6XAG - chains A and B of the 4 polymer chains in the assembly; structure by X-ray diffraction, 3.30 A resolution.

Chain A (and B):
Name: 14-3-3 protein zeta/delta
Organism: Homo sapiens
Notes: chain B of this document is another copy of the same molecule, construct and numbering; everything in this record applies to it too
Reference sequence: P63104 (1433Z_HUMAN); numbering as in UniProt (aligned over 1-230)
Chain sequence (232 residues; numbered -1 to 230; the number before each row is that of its first residue; numbers below 1 keep their minus sign (Gly-1 is residue -1)):
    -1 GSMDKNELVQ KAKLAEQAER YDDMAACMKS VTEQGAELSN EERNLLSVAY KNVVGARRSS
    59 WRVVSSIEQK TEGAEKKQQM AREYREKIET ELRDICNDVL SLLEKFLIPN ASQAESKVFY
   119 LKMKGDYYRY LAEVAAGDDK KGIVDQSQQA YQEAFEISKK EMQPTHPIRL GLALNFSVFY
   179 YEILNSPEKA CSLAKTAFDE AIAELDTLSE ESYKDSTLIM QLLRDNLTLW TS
Disordered / not traced: -1 to 0 (chain B: -1, 203-209, 230)
Differences from the reference sequence: expression tag (-1 to 0)

Interface between chain A and chain B:
Residue-residue contacts - 32 pairs, chain A then chain B:
  Glu5(A) with Lys74(B); Met78(B)
  Gln8(A) with Met78(B)
  Lys9(A) with Met78(B), hydrogen bond (backbone-side chain); Tyr82(B)
  Leu12(A) with Ala79(B), hydrophobic; Tyr82(B), hydrophobic
  Ala13(A) with Tyr82(B)
  Gln15(A) with Val61(B)
  Ala16(A) with Ser58(B), hydrogen bond (backbone-side chain); Val62(B), hydrophobic
  Arg18(A) with Ser58(B); Tyr82(B), hydrogen bond; Lys85(B); Glu89(B), salt bridge
  Asp21(A) with Tyr82(B), hydrogen bond; Lys85(B), salt bridge
  Ser58(A) with Ala16(B), hydrogen bond (side chain-backbone); Arg18(B)
  Val61(A) with Gln15(B)
  Val62(A) with Ala16(B), hydrophobic
  Ile65(A) with Leu12(B), hydrophobic
  Lys74(A) with Glu5(B), salt bridge
  Lys75(A) with Gln8(B)
  Met78(A) with Glu5(B)
  Ala79(A) with Leu12(B), hydrophobic
  Tyr82(A) with Leu12(B), hydrophobic; Ala13(B); Arg18(B), hydrogen bond; Asp21(B), hydrogen bond
  Lys85(A) with Asp21(B), salt bridge
  Glu89(A) with Arg18(B), salt bridge
Interface residues without a listed pair, chain A (22 interface residues in all): Arg55, Ile86
Interface residues without a listed pair, chain B (22 interface residues in all): Lys9, Arg55, Ile65, Lys75, Ile86

Summary:
The chain A/chain B interface involves 22 residues from each chain; the contacts include 7 hydrogen bonds and
5 salt bridges. Among the polar pairs are Arg18(A)-Glu89(B), Asp21(A)-Lys85(B) and Lys74(A)-Glu5(B).
Both chains are 14-3-3 protein zeta/delta (Homo sapiens). Entry 6XAG (Apo BRAF dimer bound to 14-3-3) was
determined by X-ray diffraction.
